5AGK - chains A and B; structure by X-ray diffraction, 2.00 A resolution.

Chain A (and B):
Molecule: Nitric oxide synthase, brain
Source organism: Rattus norvegicus
Notes: EC 1.14.13.39; fragment: heme domain, residues 297-718; chain B of this document is another copy of the same molecule, construct and numbering; everything in this record applies to it too
UniProt: P29476 (NOS1_RAT); residue numbers follow UniProt; this construct covers 297-718
Amino-acid sequence (422 residues; row label = number of the first residue in the row):
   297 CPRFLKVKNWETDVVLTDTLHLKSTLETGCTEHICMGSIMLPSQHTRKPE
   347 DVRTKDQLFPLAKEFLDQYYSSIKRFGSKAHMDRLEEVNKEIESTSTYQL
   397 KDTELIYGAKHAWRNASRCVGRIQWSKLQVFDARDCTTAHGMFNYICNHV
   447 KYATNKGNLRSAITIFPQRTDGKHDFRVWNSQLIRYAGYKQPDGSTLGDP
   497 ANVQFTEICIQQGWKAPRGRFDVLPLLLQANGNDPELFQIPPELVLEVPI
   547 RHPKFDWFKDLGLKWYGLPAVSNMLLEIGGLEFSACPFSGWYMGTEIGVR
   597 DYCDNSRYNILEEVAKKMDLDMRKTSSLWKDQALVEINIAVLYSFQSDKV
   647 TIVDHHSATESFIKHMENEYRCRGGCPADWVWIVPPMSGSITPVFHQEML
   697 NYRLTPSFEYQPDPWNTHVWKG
Not modelled in the structure: 297-298, 339-349, 718 (chain B: 297-298, 339-347)
Bound ions: Zn2+: Cys-326, Cys-331 (shared with Cys-326(B), Cys-331(B) of chain B); heme Fe near Cys-415 (its only coordinating residue here)
Residues lining bound ligands:
  - tetrahydrobiopterin (H4B), molecule 1: Trp-306, Trp-676, Phe-691, His-692, Gln-693, Glu-694
  - tetrahydrobiopterin (H4B), molecule 2: Ser-334, Met-336, Arg-596, Val-677, Trp-678
  - heme (HEM): Trp-409, Ala-412, Arg-414, Cys-415, Val-416, Gly-417, Leu-424, Ser-457, Met-570, Phe-584, Ser-585, Gly-586, Trp-587, Met-589, Glu-592, Val-649, Trp-678, Phe-704, Tyr-706
  - RGE ((2S)-2-amino-5-(2-(methylsulfinyl)acetimidamido)pentanoic acid): Gln-478, Tyr-562, Pro-565, Ala-566, Val-567, Phe-584, Ser-585, Gly-586, Trp-587, Tyr-588, Glu-592, Asp-597
Curated features (UniProtKB/Swiss-Prot):
  - binding site ((6R)-L-erythro-5,6,7,8-tetrahydrobiopterin): Ser-334, Val-677, Trp-678, Phe-691
  - binding site (heme b): Cys-415, Tyr-706
  - binding site (L-arginine): Gln-478, Trp-587, Tyr-588, Glu-592

Chain A / chain B interface:
Contacting residue pairs (128; chain A residue first):
  Leu-301(A) / Ile-330(B)  hydrophobic
  Trp-306(A) / Met-336(B)  hydrophobic
  Glu-307(A) / Asp-600(B)
  Glu-307(A) / Asn-601(B)  hydrogen bond
  Glu-307(A) / Ser-602(B)  hydrogen bond
  His-317(A) / Ile-330(B)
  Ser-320(A) / His-329(B)  hydrogen bond (side chain-backbone)
  Leu-322(A) / His-329(B)
  Glu-323(A) / Glu-328(B)
  Thr-324(A) / Thr-327(B)  hydrogen bond (side chain-backbone)
  Thr-324(A) / Glu-328(B)  hydrogen bond (backbone-backbone)
  Thr-324(A) / His-329(B)
  Thr-324(A) / Ile-330(B)
  Cys-326(A) / Cys-326(B)  hydrophobic
  Cys-326(A) / Thr-327(B)
  Cys-326(A) / Glu-328(B)
  Cys-326(A) / Cys-331(B)  hydrophobic
  Thr-327(A) / Thr-324(B)  hydrogen bond (backbone-side chain)
  Thr-327(A) / Cys-326(B)
  Glu-328(A) / Glu-323(B)
  Glu-328(A) / Thr-324(B)  hydrogen bond (backbone-backbone)
  Glu-328(A) / Cys-326(B)  hydrogen bond (backbone-backbone)
  Glu-328(A) / Glu-328(B)
  His-329(A) / Ser-320(B)
  His-329(A) / Thr-321(B)  hydrogen bond (side chain-backbone)
  His-329(A) / Leu-322(B)
  His-329(A) / Thr-324(B)
  His-329(A) / Tyr-698(B)
  Ile-330(A) / Leu-301(B)  hydrophobic
  Ile-330(A) / His-317(B)
  Ile-330(A) / Thr-324(B)
  Ile-330(A) / Leu-696(B)  hydrophobic
  Ile-330(A) / Asn-697(B)
  Ile-330(A) / Tyr-698(B)  hydrophobic
  Cys-331(A) / Thr-324(B)
  Cys-331(A) / Cys-326(B)  hydrophobic
  Cys-331(A) / Cys-331(B)  hydrophobic
  Cys-331(A) / Leu-696(B)
  Cys-331(A) / Asn-697(B)  hydrogen bond (backbone-backbone)
  Met-332(A) / Leu-301(B)  hydrophobic
  Met-332(A) / Leu-696(B)  hydrophobic
  Ser-334(A) / Trp-676(B)
  Ser-334(A) / Glu-694(B)
  Ser-334(A) / Met-695(B)  hydrogen bond (side chain-backbone)
  Ile-335(A) / Glu-694(B)
  Ile-335(A) / Met-695(B)
  Met-336(A) / Trp-306(B)
  Met-336(A) / Glu-694(B)  hydrogen bond (backbone-side chain)
  Leu-337(A) / Trp-306(B)  hydrophobic
  Val-595(A) / Ser-686(B)
  Arg-596(A) / Ser-686(B)
  Arg-596(A) / Phe-691(B)
  Arg-596(A) / His-692(B)
  Asp-600(A) / His-692(B)  salt bridge
  Asn-601(A) / Glu-307(B)
  Leu-607(A) / Ile-687(B)  hydrophobic
  Thr-621(A) / Asp-650(B)  hydrogen bond
  Thr-621(A) / His-652(B)
  Thr-621(A) / Ser-653(B)  hydrogen bond
  Ser-622(A) / Leu-638(B)
  Ser-622(A) / Gln-642(B)  hydrogen bond
  Ser-622(A) / Asp-650(B)
  Ser-623(A) / Ile-635(B)
  Leu-624(A) / Asn-634(B)
  Leu-624(A) / Ile-635(B)  hydrophobic
  Leu-624(A) / Leu-638(B)  hydrophobic
  Leu-624(A) / His-651(B)
  Leu-624(A) / His-652(B)
  Lys-626(A) / Ile-687(B)
  Asp-627(A) / Val-631(B)
  Asp-627(A) / His-651(B)  salt bridge
  Asp-627(A) / His-652(B)  salt bridge
  Asp-627(A) / Met-683(B)
  Asp-627(A) / Ser-684(B)  hydrogen bond
  Gln-628(A) / Val-631(B)
  Gln-628(A) / Glu-632(B)  hydrogen bond
  Gln-628(A) / Ile-635(B)
  Val-631(A) / Asp-627(B)
  Val-631(A) / Gln-628(B)
  Val-631(A) / Val-631(B)  hydrophobic
  Glu-632(A) / Gln-628(B)  hydrogen bond
  Asn-634(A) / Leu-624(B)
  Ile-635(A) / Ser-623(B)
  Ile-635(A) / Leu-624(B)
  Ile-635(A) / Gln-628(B)
  Leu-638(A) / Ser-622(B)
  Leu-638(A) / Leu-624(B)  hydrophobic
  Gln-642(A) / Ser-622(B)  hydrogen bond
  Asp-650(A) / Lys-620(B)  salt bridge
  Asp-650(A) / Thr-621(B)  hydrogen bond
  Asp-650(A) / Ser-622(B)
  His-651(A) / Leu-624(B)
  His-651(A) / Asp-627(B)  salt bridge
  His-652(A) / Thr-621(B)
  His-652(A) / Asp-627(B)  salt bridge
  Trp-676(A) / Ser-334(B)
  Trp-676(A) / Trp-676(B)  hydrophobic
  Trp-676(A) / Val-677(B)  hydrophobic
  Val-677(A) / Trp-676(B)  hydrophobic
  Pro-682(A) / Ser-684(B)
  Pro-682(A) / Gly-685(B)  hydrogen bond (backbone-backbone)
  Pro-682(A) / Ser-686(B)  hydrogen bond (backbone-backbone)
  Met-683(A) / Asp-627(B)
  Met-683(A) / Ser-684(B)
  Ser-684(A) / Asp-627(B)  hydrogen bond
  Ser-684(A) / Pro-682(B)
  Ser-684(A) / Met-683(B)
  Ser-684(A) / Ser-684(B)
  Gly-685(A) / Pro-682(B)  hydrogen bond (backbone-backbone)
  Ser-686(A) / Val-595(B)
  Ser-686(A) / Arg-596(B)
  Ser-686(A) / Pro-682(B)  hydrogen bond (backbone-backbone)
  Ile-687(A) / Leu-607(B)  hydrophobic
  Ile-687(A) / Lys-626(B)
  Phe-691(A) / Arg-596(B)
  His-692(A) / Arg-596(B)
  His-692(A) / Asp-600(B)  salt bridge
  Glu-694(A) / Ser-334(B)
  Glu-694(A) / Ile-335(B)
  Glu-694(A) / Met-336(B)  hydrogen bond (side chain-backbone)
  Met-695(A) / Ser-334(B)  hydrogen bond (backbone-side chain)
  Leu-696(A) / Ile-330(B)  hydrophobic
  Leu-696(A) / Cys-331(B)
  Leu-696(A) / Met-332(B)  hydrophobic
  Asn-697(A) / Ile-330(B)
  Asn-697(A) / Cys-331(B)  hydrogen bond (backbone-backbone)
  Tyr-698(A) / His-329(B)
  Tyr-698(A) / Ile-330(B)  hydrophobic
Interface residues without a listed pair, chain A (63 interface residues in all): Val-303, Thr-321, Gly-325, Gly-333, Cys-599, Ser-602, Leu-630, Ser-653
Interface residues without a listed pair, chain B (63 interface residues in all): Val-303, Gly-333, Leu-337, Cys-599, Leu-630

Summary:
The chain A/chain B interface involves 63 residues from each chain; the contacts include 28 hydrogen bonds and
7 salt bridges. Polar pairs include Asp-600(A)/His-692(B), Asp-627(A)/His-651(B) and Asp-627(A)/His-652(B).
Chain A binds heme, tetrahydrobiopterin and compound RGE.
Both chains are Nitric oxide synthase, brain (Rattus norvegicus). Entry 5AGK (Structure of rat neuronal nitric
oxide synthase heme domain in complex with (2S)-2-Amino-5-(2-(methylsulfinyl)acetimidamido) pentanoic acid)
was determined by X-ray diffraction, deposited together with 5AGL, 5AGM, 5AGN, 5AGO and 5AGP.
